PDB entry 7N1H | electron microscopy, 4.30 A resolution (low resolution: residue-level contacts below are approximate; hydrogen-bond / salt-bridge calls are withheld) | chains N and C of the 16 polymer chains in the assembly

Chain N:
Name: Low-density lipoprotein receptor class A domain-containing protein 3
Organism: Mus musculus
Reference sequence: A2AR95 (LRAD3_MOUSE); numbering as in UniProt (aligned over 28-66)
Chain sequence (39 residues; numbered 28 to 66; the number before each row is that of its first residue):
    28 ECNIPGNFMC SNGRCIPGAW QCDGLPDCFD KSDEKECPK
Disulfide bonds: Cys29-Cys42, Cys37-Cys55, Cys49-Cys64
Metal / ion sites: Ca2+: Trp47, Asp50, Leu52, Asp54, Asp60, Glu61
What the authors report for this chain:
  - mutagenesis - G33D, M36T, P44R, D57V: unchanged expression

Chain C:
Name: E1 envelope glycoprotein
Organism: Venezuelan equine encephalitis virus
Reference sequence: A0A0C4MX98 (A0A0C4MX98_9VIRU); residues 1-442 here correspond to UniProt positions 814-1255 (UniProt number = residue number + 813)
Chain sequence (442 residues; row label = number of the first residue in the row):
     1 YEHATTMPSQ AGISYNTIVN RAGYAPLPIS ITPTKIKLIP TVNLEYVTCH YKTGMDSPAI
    61 KCCGSQECTP TYRPDEQCKV FTGVYPFMWG GAYCFCDTEN TQVSKAYVMK SDDCLADHAE
   121 AYKAHTASVQ AFLNITVGEH SIVTTVYVNG ETPVNFNGVK ITAGPLSTAW TPFDRKIVQY
   181 AGEIYNYDFP EYGAGQPGAF GDIQSRTVSS SDLYANTNLV LQRPKAGAIH VPYTQAPSGF
   241 EQWKKDKAPS LKFTAPFGCE IYTNPIRAEN CAVGSIPLAF DIPDALFTRV SETPTLSAAE
   301 CTLNECVYSS DFGGIATVKY SASKSGKCAV HVPSGTATLK EAAVELTEQG SATIHFSTAN
   361 IHPEFRLQIC TSYVTCKGDC HPPKDHIVTH PQYHAQTFTA AVSKTAWTWL TSLLGGSAVI
   421 IIIGLVLATI VAMYVLTNQK HN
Disulfide bonds: Cys49-Cys114, Cys62-Cys94, Cys63-Cys96, Cys301-Cys376, Cys306-Cys380, Cys328-Cys370
Covalently attached groups: N-acetylglucosamine (NAG) linked to Asn134

Chain N / chain C interface:
Contacting residue pairs (7):
  Ser38(N) - Gly91(C)
  Ser38(N) - Ala92(C)
  Asn39(N) - Phe87(C)
  Asn39(N) - Met88(C)
  Asn39(N) - Trp89(C)
  Asn39(N) - Gly91(C)
  Gly40(N) - Phe87(C)
Interface residues without a listed pair, chain N (4 interface residues in all): Asp57
Interface residues without a listed pair, chain C (6 interface residues in all): Gly90
From the paper, about this interface:
  - interface residues, chain C: Phe87(C)

Summary:
4 residues of chain N and 6 residues of chain C are in contact. Trp47(N), Asp50(N), Leu52(N), Asp54(N),
Asp60(N) and Glu61(N) form the Ca2+ site. From the paper: G33D, M36T and P44R of chain N, among others, leave
expression unchanged; the interface residue Phe87(C).
Chain N is Low-density lipoprotein receptor class A domain-containing protein 3 (Mus musculus) and chain C is
E1 envelope glycoprotein (Venezuelan equine encephalitis virus); the structure, CryoEM structure of Venezuelan
equine encephalitis virus VLP in complex with the LDLRAD3 receptor, was determined by electron microscopy
(same publication as 7N1I).
